Entry 4UOM (electron microscopy, 17.00 A resolution (very low resolution: no residue pairs are listed; an interface is given only as per-side residue counts)); this record covers chains H and L.

Chain H:
Molecule: Fab fragment heavy chain
Organism: Homo sapiens
Notes: antibody fragment or engineered binder
Amino-acid sequence (217 residues; numbered 1 to 217; the number before each row is that of its first residue):
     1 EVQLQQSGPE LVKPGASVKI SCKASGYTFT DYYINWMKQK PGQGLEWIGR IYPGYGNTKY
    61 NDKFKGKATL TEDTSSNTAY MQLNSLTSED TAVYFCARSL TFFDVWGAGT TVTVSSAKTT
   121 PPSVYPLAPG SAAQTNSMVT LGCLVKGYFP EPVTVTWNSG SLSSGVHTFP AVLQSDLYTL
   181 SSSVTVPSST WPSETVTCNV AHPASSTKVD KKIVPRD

Chain L:
Molecule: Fab fragment light chain
Organism: Homo sapiens
Notes: antibody fragment or engineered binder
Amino-acid sequence (205 residues; each row starts with the number of its first residue):
     7 PHSASGPPDQ TVTISCSGSS SNIEGNTVNW YQQFPGKAPQ LLIYGKDQRP SGVPDRFSAS
    67 KSGTSASLTI SGLQAEDEAD YYCAAWDDSL NGWVFGGGTK LTVLGAPTVS IFPPSSEQLT
   127 SGGASVVCFL NNFYPKDINV KWKIDGSERQ NGVLNSWTDQ DSKDSTYSMS STLTLTKDEY
   187 ERHNSYTCEA THKTSTSPIV KSFNR
Disulfides: Cys22-Cys89, Cys134-Cys194

Chain H / chain L interface:
At this resolution (17 A) residue pairs are not listed: 43 residues of chain H and 43 of chain L lie at the interface.

In short:
The chain H/chain L interface involves 43 residues from each chain.
Chain H is Fab fragment heavy chain and chain L is Fab fragment light chain, both from Homo sapiens; the
structure, Electron Cryo-microscopy of Venezuelan Equine Encephalitis Virus TC- 83 in complex with
neutralizing antibody Fab F5, was determined by electron microscopy, deposited together with 4UOK.
